9GA6 - chain A; structure by X-ray diffraction, 1.27 A resolution.

== Chain A ==
Molecule: Annexin A4
From: Homo sapiens
Reference sequence: P09525 (ANXA4_HUMAN); residue numbers follow UniProt; this construct covers 1-319
Chain sequence (325 residues; each row starts with the number of its first residue):
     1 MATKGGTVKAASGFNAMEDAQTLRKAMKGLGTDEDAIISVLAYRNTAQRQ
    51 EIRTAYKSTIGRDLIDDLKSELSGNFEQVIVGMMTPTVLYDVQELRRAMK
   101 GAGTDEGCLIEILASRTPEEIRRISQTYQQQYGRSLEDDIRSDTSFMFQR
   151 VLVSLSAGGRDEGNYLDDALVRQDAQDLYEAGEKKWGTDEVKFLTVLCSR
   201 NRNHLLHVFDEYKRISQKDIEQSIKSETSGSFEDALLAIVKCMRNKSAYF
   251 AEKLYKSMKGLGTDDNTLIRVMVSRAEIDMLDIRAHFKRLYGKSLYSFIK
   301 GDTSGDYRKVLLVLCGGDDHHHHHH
Disordered / not traced: 1-2, 320-325
Construct notes: expression tag (320-325)
Bound ions: Ca2+ site 1: Met27, Gly29, Gly31, Glu71; Ca2+ site 2: Met99, Gly101, Gly103, Thr104, Asp143; Ca2+ site 3: Met258, Gly260, Gly262, Asp302

== In short ==
Met27, Gly29, Gly31 and Glu71 coordinate Ca2+ site 1. Met99, Gly101, Gly103, Thr104 and Asp143 coordinate Ca2+
site 2.
Chain A is Annexin A4 (Homo sapiens); the structure, The crystal structure of human Annexin A4 derived from
crystals grown in 40 mM of CaCl2, was determined by X-ray diffraction, deposited together with 9GA7 and 9GA8.
